PDB entry 6ILL | electron microscopy, 3.80 A resolution | chains B and D of the 4 polymer chains in the assembly

== Chain B ==
Protein: Capsid protein VP2
Organism: Echovirus E6
Amino-acid sequence (252 residues; numbered 10 to 261; the number before each row is that of its first residue):
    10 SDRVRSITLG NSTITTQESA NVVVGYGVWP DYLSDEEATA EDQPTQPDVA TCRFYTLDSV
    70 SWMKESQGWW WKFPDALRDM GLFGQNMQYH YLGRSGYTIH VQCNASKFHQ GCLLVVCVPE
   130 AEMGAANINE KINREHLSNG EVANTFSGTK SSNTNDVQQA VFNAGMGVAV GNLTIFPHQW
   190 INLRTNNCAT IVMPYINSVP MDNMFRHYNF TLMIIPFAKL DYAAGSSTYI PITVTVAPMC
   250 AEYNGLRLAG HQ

== Chain D ==
Protein: Capsid protein VP4
Organism: Echovirus E6
Amino-acid sequence (68 residues; row label = number of the first residue in the row):
     1 GAQVSTQKTG AHETSLSASG NSTIHYTNIN YYKDAASNSA NRQDFTQDPG KFTEPVKDIM
    61 VKSLPALN
Disordered / not traced: 14-23

== Chain B / chain D interface ==
Contacting residue pairs - 16 pairs, chain B then chain D:
  Ser10(B) with Asn68(D), hydrogen bond
  Asp11(B) with Leu67(D); Asn68(D)
  Arg12(B) with Leu67(D); Asn68(D)
  Arg14(B) with Asp58(D), salt bridge
  Ala29(B) with Leu67(D)
  Asn30(B) with Val56(D); Lys57(D), hydrogen bond (side chain-backbone)
  Val31(B) with Val56(D); Lys57(D), hydrogen bond (backbone-backbone)
  Val32(B) with Pro55(D)
  Val33(B) with Pro55(D), hydrogen bond (backbone-backbone)
  Gly34(B) with Pro55(D)
  Tyr35(B) with Lys51(D); Phe52(D), hydrophobic
Other interface residues (no listed pair), chain B (13 interface residues in all): Ser28, Gly36

== Overview ==
Chain B and chain D form an interface of 13 and 8 residues respectively, with 4 hydrogen bonds and 1 salt
bridge. Polar pairs include Arg14(B)-Asp58(D), Ser10(B)-Asn68(D) and Asn30(B)-Lys57(D).
Chain B is Capsid protein VP2 and chain D is Capsid protein VP4, both from Echovirus E6; the structure,
Cryo-EM structure of Echovirus 6 complexed with its uncoating receptor FcRn at PH 5.5, was determined by
electron microscopy (same publication as 6ILJ, 6ILK, 6ILM, 6ILN, 6ILO and 6ILP).
